Entry 1XDV (X-ray diffraction, 4.10 A resolution (low resolution: residue-level contacts below are approximate; hydrogen-bond / salt-bridge calls are withheld)); this record covers chain A.

== Chain A ==
Molecule: Son of sevenless protein homolog 1
From: Homo sapiens
UniProtKB: Q07889 (SOS1_HUMAN); residues 198-1044 here = UniProt positions 198-1044
Sequence (847 residues; row label = number of the first residue in the row):
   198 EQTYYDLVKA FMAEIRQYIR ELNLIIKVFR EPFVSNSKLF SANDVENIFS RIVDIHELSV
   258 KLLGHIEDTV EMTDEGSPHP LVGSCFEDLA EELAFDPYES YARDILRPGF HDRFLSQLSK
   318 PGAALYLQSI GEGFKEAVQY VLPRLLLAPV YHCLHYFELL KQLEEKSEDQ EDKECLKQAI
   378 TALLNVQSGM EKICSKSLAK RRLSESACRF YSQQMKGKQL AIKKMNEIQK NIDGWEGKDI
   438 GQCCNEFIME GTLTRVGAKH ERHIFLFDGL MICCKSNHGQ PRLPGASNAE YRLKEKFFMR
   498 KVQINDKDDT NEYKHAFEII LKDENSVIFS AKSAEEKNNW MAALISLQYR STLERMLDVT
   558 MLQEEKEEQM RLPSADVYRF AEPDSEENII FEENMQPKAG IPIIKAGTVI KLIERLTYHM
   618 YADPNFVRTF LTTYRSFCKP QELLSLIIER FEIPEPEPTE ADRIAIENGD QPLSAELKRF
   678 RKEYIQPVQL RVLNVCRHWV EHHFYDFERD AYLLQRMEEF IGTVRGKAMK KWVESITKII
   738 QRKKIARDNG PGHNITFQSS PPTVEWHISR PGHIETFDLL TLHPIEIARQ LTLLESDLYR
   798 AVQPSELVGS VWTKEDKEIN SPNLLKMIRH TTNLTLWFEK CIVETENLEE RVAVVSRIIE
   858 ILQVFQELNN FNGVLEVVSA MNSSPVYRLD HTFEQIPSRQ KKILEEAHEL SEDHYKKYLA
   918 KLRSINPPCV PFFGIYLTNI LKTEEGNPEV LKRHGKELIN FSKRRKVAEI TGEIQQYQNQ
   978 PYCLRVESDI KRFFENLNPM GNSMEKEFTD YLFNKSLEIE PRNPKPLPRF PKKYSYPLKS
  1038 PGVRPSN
Disordered / not traced: 198-199, 405-418, 475-486, 550-567, 591-596, 654-675, 742-756
Reported in the primary citation:
  - mutagenesis - L687E/R688A, W729E: decreased signaling (ERK2 kinase activity)
  - mutagenesis - L687E/R688A, W729E: decreased catalytic activity on Ras GTP
  - mutagenesis - E268A/M269A/D271A: increased catalytic activity

== In short ==
From the paper: L687E/R688A and W729E reduce signaling (ERK2 kinase activity); L687E/R688A and W729E reduce
catalytic activity on Ras GTP.
Chain A is Son of sevenless protein homolog 1 (Homo sapiens); the structure, Experimentally Phased Structure
of Human the Son of Sevenless protein at 4.1 Ang, was determined by X-ray diffraction, deposited together with
1XD2 and 1XD4.
